9DZM - chains A and F of the 6 polymer chains in the assembly; structure by X-ray diffraction, 2.54 A resolution.

[Chain A]
Molecule: 21-nt DNA strand
Sequence (21 nucleotides; each row starts with the number of its first residue):
   201 TCCTCATGCA TATGCATGAG G

[Chain F]
Name: POU domain, class 2, transcription factor 2
Source organism: Homo sapiens
UniProt: P09086 (PO2F2_HUMAN); residue numbers follow UniProt; this construct covers 195-357
Sequence (167 residues; each row starts with the number of its first residue):
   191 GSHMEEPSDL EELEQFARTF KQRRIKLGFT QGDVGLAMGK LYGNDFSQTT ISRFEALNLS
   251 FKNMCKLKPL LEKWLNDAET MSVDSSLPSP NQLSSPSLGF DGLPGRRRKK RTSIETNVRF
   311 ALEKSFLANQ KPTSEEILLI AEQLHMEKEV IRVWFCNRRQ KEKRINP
Disordered / not traced: 191-299
Construct notes: expression tag (191-194)
UniProt features mapped onto this chain:
  - DNA-binding region: Arg-297 to Asn-356 (Homeobox)
  - mutagenesis: Val-340 to Arg-342 (Suppresses DNA-binding ability)

[Chain A / chain F interface]
Residue-residue contacts (17; chain A residue first):
  DC202(A) / Ser-324(F)  hydrogen bond to the phosphate
  DC202(A) / Arg-342(F)  sugar contact
  DC203(A) / Lys-321(F)  phosphate contact
  DC203(A) / Pro-322(F)  phosphate contact
  DC203(A) / Ile-327(F)  phosphate contact
  DC203(A) / Arg-342(F)  salt bridge to the phosphate
  DC203(A) / Arg-349(F)  sugar contact
  DT204(A) / Lys-321(F)  salt bridge to the phosphate
  DT204(A) / Cys-346(F)  base contact
  DT204(A) / Arg-349(F)  salt bridge to the phosphate
  DT204(A) / Lys-353(F)  salt bridge to the phosphate
  DC205(A) / Gln-350(F)  base contact
  DC205(A) / Lys-353(F)  salt bridge to the phosphate
  DA206(A) / Gln-350(F)  hydrogen bond to the base
  DT207(A) / Gln-350(F)  base contact
  DG208(A) / Arg-301(F)  base contact
  DC209(A) / Arg-301(F)  hydrogen bond to the base
Interface residues without a listed pair, chain A (9 interface residues in all): DA210

[Overview]
Chain A and chain F form an interface of 9 and 10 residues respectively, with 3 hydrogen bonds and 5 salt
bridges. Polar contacts include DA206(A)/Gln-350(F), DC209(A)/Arg-301(F) and DC202(A)/Ser-324(F). UniProt
lists a DNA-binding region and 3 mutagenesis sites on chain F.
Chain A is a 21-nt DNA strand and chain F is POU domain, class 2, transcription factor 2 (Homo sapiens); the
structure, Dimeric human OCT2 (POU2F2) POU domain bound to palindromic MORE DNA, was determined by X-ray
diffraction.
